PDB entry 7APD | electron microscopy, 3.90 A resolution | chains B and A of the 10 polymer chains in the assembly

# Chain B (and A)
Molecule: Replication protein E1
Source organism: Bovine papillomavirus
Notes: EC 3.6.4.12; chain A of this document is another copy of the same molecule, construct and numbering; everything in this record applies to it too
UniProt: P03116 (VE1_BPV1); residues 308-605 here = UniProt positions 308-605
Amino-acid sequence (298 residues; numbered 308 to 605; the number before each row is that of its first residue):
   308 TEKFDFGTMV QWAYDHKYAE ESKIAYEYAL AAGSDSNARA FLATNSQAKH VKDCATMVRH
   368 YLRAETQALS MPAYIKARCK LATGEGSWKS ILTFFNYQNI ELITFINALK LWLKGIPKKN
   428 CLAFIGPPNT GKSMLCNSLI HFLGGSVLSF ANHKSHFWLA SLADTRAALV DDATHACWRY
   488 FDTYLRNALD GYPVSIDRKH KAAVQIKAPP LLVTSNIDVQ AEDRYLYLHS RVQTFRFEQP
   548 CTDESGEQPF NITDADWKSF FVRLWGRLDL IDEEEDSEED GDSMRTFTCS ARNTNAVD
Disordered / not traced: 597-605 (chain A: 592-605)
Curated features (UniProtKB/Swiss-Prot):
  - binding site (ATP): Gly433 to Ser440
  - cross-link: Lys514 (Glycyl lysine isopeptide (Lys-Gly) (interchain with G-Cter in SUMO))
  - mutagenesis: Lys514 (K514R: Complete loss of sumoylation)
What the authors report for this chain:
  - binding site for the 36-nt DNA strand: Lys310, Thr351 to Ser353
  - mutagenesis - K310A, N352G, N352K: decreased catalytic activity
  - conformationally variable residues (side-chain flip): His507
  - binding site for the 40-nt DNA strand: Lys506, His507

# Chain B / chain A interface
Residue-residue contacts (25; chain B residue first):
  Phe311(B) with Asn352(A)
  Phe313(B) with Asn352(A); Gln354(A)
  His357(B) with Asn352(A)
  Asp360(B) with Ala355(A)
  Met364(B) with Gln354(A); Ala355(A); Val358(A), hydrophobic
  His367(B) with Ala332(A)
  Tyr368(B) with Ala332(A); Ala336(A)
  Arg370(B) with Glu327(A), salt bridge; Ser329(A), hydrogen bond
  Ala371(B) with Tyr333(A), hydrophobic
  Arg493(B) with Ser456(A); Ala458(A)
  Asp497(B) with Asn444(A)
  Tyr499(B) with Asn444(A), hydrogen bond; His448(A)
  Arg505(B) with Glu328(A), salt bridge
  Lys508(B) with Glu328(A), salt bridge; Lys359(A); Thr363(A)
  Tyr534(B) with Asp478(A)
  Thr593(B) with Leu337(A)
Also at the interface, not in a pair above, chain B (21 interface residues in all): Asp312, Gly314, Gln374, Thr490, Tyr491
Also at the interface, not in a pair above, chain A (24 interface residues in all): Leu349, Ala350, Thr351, Arg366, Leu455, Asn459

# In short
Chain B and chain A form an interface of 21 and 24 residues respectively; the contacts include 2 hydrogen
bonds and 3 salt bridges. Among the polar pairs are Arg370(B)-Glu327(A), Arg505(B)-Glu328(A) and
Lys508(B)-Glu328(A). From the paper: a binding site for the 36-nt DNA strand at Lys310(B) and Thr351(B);
K310A, N352G and N352K of chain B reduce catalytic activity.
Chain B and chain A are both Replication protein E1 (Bovine papillomavirus); the structure, Bovine
Papillomavirus E1 DNA helicase-replication fork complex, was determined by electron microscopy.
